Entry 7UIW (electron microscopy, 3.33 A resolution); this record covers chains E and F of the 14 polymer chains in the assembly.

# Chain E (and F)
Protein: ATP-dependent Clp protease ATP-binding subunit ClpA
From: Escherichia coli
Notes: chain F of this document is another copy of the same molecule, construct and numbering; everything in this record applies to it too
UniProt: A0A836NDF2 (A0A836NDF2_ECOLX); numbering as in UniProt (aligned over 1-758)
Sequence (758 residues; numbered 1 to 758; the number before each row is that of its first residue):
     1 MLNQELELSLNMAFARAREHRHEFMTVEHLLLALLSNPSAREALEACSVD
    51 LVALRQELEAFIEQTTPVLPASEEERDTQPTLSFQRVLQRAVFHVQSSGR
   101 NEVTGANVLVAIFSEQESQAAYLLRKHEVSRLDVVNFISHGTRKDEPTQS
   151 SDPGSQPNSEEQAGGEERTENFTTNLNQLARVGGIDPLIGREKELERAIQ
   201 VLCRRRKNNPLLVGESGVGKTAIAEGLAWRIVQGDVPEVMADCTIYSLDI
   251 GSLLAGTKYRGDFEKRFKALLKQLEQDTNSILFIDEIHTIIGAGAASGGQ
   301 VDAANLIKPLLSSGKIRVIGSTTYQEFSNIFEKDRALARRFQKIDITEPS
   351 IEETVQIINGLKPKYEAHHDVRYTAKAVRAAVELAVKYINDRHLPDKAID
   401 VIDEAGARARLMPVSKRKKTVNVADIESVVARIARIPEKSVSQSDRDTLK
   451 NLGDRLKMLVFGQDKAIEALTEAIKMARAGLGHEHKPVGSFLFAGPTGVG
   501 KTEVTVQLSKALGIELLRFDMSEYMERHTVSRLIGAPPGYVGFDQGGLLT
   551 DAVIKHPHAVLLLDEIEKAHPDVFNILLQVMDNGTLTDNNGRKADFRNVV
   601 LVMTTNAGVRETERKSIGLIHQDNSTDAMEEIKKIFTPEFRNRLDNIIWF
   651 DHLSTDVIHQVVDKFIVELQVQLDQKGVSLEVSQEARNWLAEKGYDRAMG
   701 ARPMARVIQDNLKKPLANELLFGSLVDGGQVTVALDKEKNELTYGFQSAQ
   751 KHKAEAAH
Not modelled in the structure: 1-168, 749-758 (chain F: 1-169, 292-301, 534-548, 569-571, 614-623, 749-758)
Construct notes: conflict Thr169 (Met in A0A836NDF2)
Residues lining bound ligands:
  - ADP (adenosine-5'-diphosphate): Asp186, Pro187, Leu188, Ile189, Arg191, Ser216, Gly217, Val218, Gly219, Lys220, Thr221, Ala222, Ile357, Leu361, Pro395, Ile399
  - ATP-gamma-S (AGS; phosphothiophosphoric acid-adenylate ester), molecule 1: Arg206, Lys207, Ala336, Arg339, Arg340
  - ATP-gamma-S (AGS), molecule 2: Leu459, Val460, Phe461, Thr497, Gly498, Val499, Gly500, Lys501, Thr502, Glu503, Arg518, Val661, Phe665, Ala701, Arg702

# Interface between chain E and chain F
Residue-residue contacts (63; chain E residue first):
  Gly184(E) - Arg206(F)  hydrogen bond (backbone-side chain)
  Asp186(E) - Arg205(F)  salt bridge
  Asp186(E) - Arg206(F)  salt bridge
  Ser216(E) - Arg335(F)  hydrogen bond
  Lys220(E) - Arg335(F)
  Asp249(E) - Pro309(F)
  Gly251(E) - Asn305(F)
  Gly251(E) - Leu306(F)
  Ser252(E) - Leu306(F)
  Ser252(E) - Pro309(F)
  Leu254(E) - Asn305(F)
  Ala255(E) - Glu264(F)
  Ala255(E) - Leu306(F)  hydrophobic
  Gly256(E) - Gly261(F)
  Lys258(E) - Tyr259(F)
  Lys258(E) - Arg260(F)
  Lys258(E) - Asp262(F)
  Glu286(E) - Arg335(F)  salt bridge
  Lys364(E) - Arg205(F)
  Tyr365(E) - Arg206(F)
  His368(E) - Cys203(F)  hydrogen bond (side chain-backbone)
  His368(E) - Arg204(F)
  His368(E) - Arg205(F)  hydrogen bond (side chain-backbone)
  His369(E) - Cys203(F)
  Asp396(E) - Lys207(F)  salt bridge
  Asp400(E) - Arg204(F)  salt bridge
  Asp400(E) - Lys207(F)  salt bridge
  Asp403(E) - Arg204(F)  salt bridge
  Asp403(E) - Arg205(F)  hydrogen bond (side chain-backbone)
  Asp403(E) - Arg206(F)  hydrogen bond (side chain-backbone)
  Glu404(E) - Arg197(F)  salt bridge
  Glu404(E) - Gln200(F)  hydrogen bond
  Glu404(E) - Arg204(F)  salt bridge
  Glu404(E) - Gln342(F)
  Ala407(E) - Gln200(F)
  Ala407(E) - Cys203(F)  hydrophobic
  Arg408(E) - Gln200(F)
  Arg410(E) - Cys203(F)
  Arg410(E) - Pro237(F)
  Arg410(E) - Val239(F)
  Arg410(E) - Met240(F)
  Leu411(E) - Glu196(F)
  Leu411(E) - Pro237(F)
  Arg432(E) - Arg197(F)
  Arg432(E) - Lys343(F)  hydrogen bond (side chain-backbone)
  Glu523(E) - Asn575(F)
  Val541(E) - Arg527(F)
  Gln672(E) - Leu481(F)
  Lys676(E) - Leu481(F)
  Ile708(E) - His483(F)
  Gln709(E) - His483(F)
  Lys713(E) - Met476(F)
  Lys713(E) - Gly482(F)
  Lys713(E) - His483(F)
  Lys714(E) - Met476(F)
  Ala717(E) - Met476(F)  hydrophobic
  Leu720(E) - Leu481(F)  hydrophobic
  Leu721(E) - Arg446(F)  hydrogen bond (backbone-side chain)
  Leu721(E) - Lys475(F)
  Leu721(E) - Ala479(F)  hydrophobic
  Phe722(E) - Leu449(F)  hydrophobic
  Phe722(E) - Lys450(F)
  Phe722(E) - Lys475(F)
Interface residues without a listed pair, chain E (44 interface residues in all): Gly217, Thr323, Arg392, Arg518, Ala705, Arg706, Asn718
Interface residues without a listed pair, chain F (39 interface residues in all): Ile199, Ile344, Lys486, Gln579, Asn583, Asn642

# Summary
Chain E and chain F form an interface of 44 and 39 residues respectively; the contacts include 9 hydrogen
bonds and 9 salt bridges. Polar pairs include Asp186(E)-Arg205(F), Asp186(E)-Arg206(F) and
Glu286(E)-Arg335(F). Chain E binds ATP-gamma-S and ADP.
Both chains are ATP-dependent Clp protease ATP-binding subunit ClpA (Escherichia coli). Entry 7UIW (ClpAP
complex bound to ClpS N-terminal extension, class IIb) was determined by electron microscopy together with
7UIV, 7UIX, 7UIZ, 7UJ0 and 7UIY from the same study.
